PDB entry 8G30 | electron microscopy, 3.10 A resolution | chains E and F of the 12 polymer chains in the assembly

# Chain E
Name: FNI19 Fab heavy chain
Source organism: Homo sapiens
Notes: antibody fragment or engineered binder
Amino-acid sequence (231 residues; numbered 1 to 231; the number before each row is that of its first residue):
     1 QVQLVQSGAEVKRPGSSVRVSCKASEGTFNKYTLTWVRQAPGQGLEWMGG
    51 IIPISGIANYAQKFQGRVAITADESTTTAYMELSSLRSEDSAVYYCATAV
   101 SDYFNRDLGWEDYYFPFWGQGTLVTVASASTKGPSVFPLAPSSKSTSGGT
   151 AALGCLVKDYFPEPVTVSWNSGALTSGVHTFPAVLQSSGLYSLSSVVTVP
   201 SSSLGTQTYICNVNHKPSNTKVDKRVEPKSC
Unresolved in the structure: 1, 131-231
Cystine bridges: Cys22-Cys96

# Chain F
Name: FNI19 Fab light chain
Source organism: Homo sapiens
Notes: antibody fragment or engineered binder
Amino-acid sequence (215 residues; row label = number of the first residue in the row):
     1 EIVMTQSPATLSVSPGARATLFCRASRSVSDNLAWYQQKPGQAPRLLIFG
    51 ASTRATGVPARFSGSGSGTQFTLTISSLQSEDFAVYYCQHYNIWPPWTFG
   101 QGTKVEIKRTVAAPSVFIFPPSDEQLKSGTASVVCLLNNFYPREAKVQWK
   151 VDNALQSGNSQESVTEQDSKDSTYSLSSTLTLSKADYEKHKVYACEVTHQ
   201 GLSSPVTKSFNRGEC
Unresolved in the structure: 111-215
Cystine bridges: Cys23-Cys88

# How chain E and chain F interact
Contacting residue pairs (37; chain E residue first):
  Gln39(E) - Gln38(F)  hydrogen bond
  Gln39(E) - Tyr87(F)  hydrogen bond
  Gln43(E) - Tyr87(F)
  Gly44(E) - Tyr87(F)
  Gly44(E) - Gln101(F)
  Leu45(E) - Pro44(F)  hydrophobic
  Leu45(E) - Tyr87(F)  hydrophobic
  Leu45(E) - Phe99(F)  hydrophobic
  Trp47(E) - Pro95(F)  hydrophobic
  Trp47(E) - Trp97(F)
  Asn59(E) - Pro95(F)
  Tyr95(E) - Gln38(F)  hydrogen bond
  Tyr95(E) - Gln42(F)  hydrogen bond (side chain-backbone)
  Tyr95(E) - Ala43(F)  hydrophobic
  Leu108(E) - Ile93(F)
  Gly109(E) - Ile93(F)
  Gly109(E) - Trp94(F)
  Trp110(E) - Ile93(F)  hydrogen bond (backbone-backbone)
  Trp110(E) - Trp94(F)  hydrophobic
  Trp110(E) - Pro95(F)
  Trp110(E) - Trp97(F)  hydrophobic
  Asp112(E) - Tyr91(F)
  Tyr113(E) - Gln89(F)  hydrogen bond (backbone-side chain)
  Tyr113(E) - Tyr91(F)
  Tyr113(E) - Trp97(F)
  Tyr114(E) - Tyr36(F)
  Tyr114(E) - Leu46(F)  hydrophobic
  Tyr114(E) - Phe49(F)
  Tyr114(E) - Tyr91(F)
  Phe115(E) - Tyr36(F)  hydrogen bond (backbone-side chain)
  Phe115(E) - Leu46(F)
  Phe115(E) - Gln89(F)
  Phe115(E) - Phe99(F)  hydrophobic
  Pro116(E) - Leu46(F)  hydrophobic
  Trp118(E) - Ala43(F)  hydrophobic
  Trp118(E) - Pro44(F)  hydrogen bond (side chain-backbone)
  Gly119(E) - Ala43(F)
Other interface residues (no listed pair), chain E (21 interface residues in all): Val37, Glu46, Gln62, Phe104
Other interface residues (no listed pair), chain F (18 interface residues in all): Ala34, Pro96

# In short
Chain E and chain F form an interface of 21 and 18 residues respectively, with 8 hydrogen bonds. Polar
contacts include Gln39(E)-Gln38(F), Gln39(E)-Tyr87(F) and Tyr95(E)-Gln38(F).
Chain E is FNI19 Fab heavy chain and chain F is FNI19 Fab light chain, both from Homo sapiens; the structure,
N2 neuraminidase of A/Tanzania/205/2010 H3N2 in complex with 4 FNI19 Fab molecules, was determined by electron
microscopy, deposited together with 8G3M, 8G3N, 8G3O, 8G3V and 8G40.
